PDB entry 5G64 | X-ray diffraction, 3.71 A resolution | chains B and L of the 6 polymer chains in the assembly

[Chain B]
Name: Ig epsilon chain C region
Organism: Homo sapiens
Notes: fragment: immunoglobulin e-fc
Amino-acid sequence (327 residues; each row starts with the number of its first residue):
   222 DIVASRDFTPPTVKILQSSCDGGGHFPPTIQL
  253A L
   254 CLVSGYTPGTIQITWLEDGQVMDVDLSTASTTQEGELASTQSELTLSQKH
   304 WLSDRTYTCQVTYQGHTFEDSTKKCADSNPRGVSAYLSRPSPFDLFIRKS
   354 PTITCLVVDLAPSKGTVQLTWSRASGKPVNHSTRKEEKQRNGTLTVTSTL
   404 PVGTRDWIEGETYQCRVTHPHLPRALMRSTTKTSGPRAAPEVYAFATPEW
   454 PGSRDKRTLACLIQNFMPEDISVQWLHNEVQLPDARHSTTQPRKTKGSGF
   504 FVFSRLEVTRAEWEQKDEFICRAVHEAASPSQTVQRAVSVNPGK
Disordered / not traced: 222-229, 329-331, 366-368, 455-457, 544-547
Sequence notes: expression tag (222-225); engineered mutation Gln265 (Asn146 in P01854), Gln371 (Asn252 in P01854)
Disulfides: Cys254-Cys312, Cys358-Cys418, Cys464-Cys524
Glycans and other covalent adducts: glycan linked to Asn394

[Chain L]
Name: Fab fragment
Organism: Homo sapiens
Notes: fragment: light chain, residues 1-218; antibody fragment or engineered binder
Amino-acid sequence (218 residues; row label = number of the first residue in the row):
     1 DIQLTQSPSSLSASVGDRVTITCRASQSVDYDGDSYMNWYQQKPGKAPKL
    51 LIYAASYLESGVPSRFSGSGSGTDFTLTISRLRPEDFATYYCQQSHEDPY
   101 TFGQGTKVEIKRTVAAPSVFIFPPSDEQLKSGTASVVCLLNNFYPREAKV
   151 QWKVDNAPQSGNSQESVTEQDSKDSTYSLSSTLTLSKADYEKHKVYACEV
   201 THQGLSSPVTKSFNRGEC
Disordered / not traced: 1, 218
Disulfides: Cys23-Cys92, Cys138-Cys198

[Chain B / chain L interface]
Pairs across the interface - 9 pairs, chain B then chain L:
  Asp276(B) with Ser64(L)
  Val277(B) with Arg81(L)
  Asp278(B) with Ser64(L); Arg65(L); Ser80(L), hydrogen bond (backbone-side chain); Arg81(L)
  Leu279(B) with Ser80(L)
  Thr281(B) with Ser80(L), hydrogen bond (side chain-backbone)
  Ala282(B) with Gly16(L)
Other interface residues (no listed pair), chain L (6 interface residues in all): Arg18

[Summary]
Chain B and chain L each contribute 6 residues to their interface; the contacts include 2 hydrogen bonds.
Among the polar pairs are Asp278(B)-Ser80(L) and Thr281(B)-Ser80(L).
Chain B is Ig epsilon chain C region and chain L is Fab fragment, both from Homo sapiens; the structure, The
complex between human IgE-Fc and two anti-IgE Fab fragments, was determined by X-ray diffraction.
